8IY5 - chains B and C of the 6 polymer chains in the assembly; structure by electron microscopy, 2.80 A resolution.

== Chain B ==
Name: Guanine nucleotide-binding protein G(I)/G(S)/G(T) subunit beta-1
Source organism: Rattus rattus
Amino-acid sequence (374 residues; numbered -3 to 370; the number before each row is that of its first residue; numbers below 1 keep their minus sign (Gly-3 is residue -3)):
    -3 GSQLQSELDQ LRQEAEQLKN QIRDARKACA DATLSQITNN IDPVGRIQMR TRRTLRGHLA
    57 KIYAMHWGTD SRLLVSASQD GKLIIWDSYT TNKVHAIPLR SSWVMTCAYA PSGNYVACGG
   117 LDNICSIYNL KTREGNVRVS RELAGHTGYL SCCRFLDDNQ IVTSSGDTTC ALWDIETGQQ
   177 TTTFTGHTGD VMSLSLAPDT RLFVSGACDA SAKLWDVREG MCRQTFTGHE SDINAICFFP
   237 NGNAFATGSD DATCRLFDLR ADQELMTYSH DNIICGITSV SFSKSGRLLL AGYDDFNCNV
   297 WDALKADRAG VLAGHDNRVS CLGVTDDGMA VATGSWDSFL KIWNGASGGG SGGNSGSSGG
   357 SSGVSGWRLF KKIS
Unresolved in the structure: -3 to 4, 341-370
Disulfides: Cys103-Cys114

== Chain C ==
Name: Guanine nucleotide-binding protein G(I)/G(S)/G(O) subunit gamma-2
Source organism: Bos taurus
UniProtKB: P63212 (GBG2_BOVIN); numbering as in UniProt (aligned over 1-68)
Amino-acid sequence (68 residues; numbered 1 to 68; the number before each row is that of its first residue):
     1 MASNNTASIA QARKLVEQLK MEANIDRIKV SKAAADLMAY CEAHAKEDPL LTPVPASENP
    61 FREKKFFC
Unresolved in the structure: 1-8, 62-68
Curated features (UniProtKB/Swiss-Prot):
  - modified residue: Ala2 (N-acetylalanine), Cys68 (Cysteine methyl ester)
  - lipidation: Cys68 (S-geranylgeranyl cysteine)

== Chain B / chain C interface ==
Residue-residue contacts - 68 pairs, chain B then chain C:
  Leu7(B) - Ile9(C)
  Leu7(B) - Gln11(C)
  Leu7(B) - Ala12(C)  hydrophobic
  Ala11(B) - Val16(C)  hydrophobic
  Leu14(B) - Val16(C)  hydrophobic
  Lys15(B) - Leu19(C)
  Ile18(B) - Ala23(C)  hydrophobic
  Cys25(B) - Lys29(C)
  Ala26(B) - Lys29(C)
  Asp27(B) - Val30(C)
  Asp27(B) - Ser31(C)
  Ala28(B) - Val30(C)
  Leu30(B) - Ala34(C)  hydrophobic
  Thr34(B) - Met38(C)  hydrogen bond
  Ile37(B) - Met38(C)  hydrophobic
  Val40(B) - Leu51(C)  hydrophobic
  Ile43(B) - Leu50(C)
  Arg48(B) - Asn59(C)
  Arg48(B) - Phe61(C)
  Arg49(B) - Pro60(C)
  Arg49(B) - Phe61(C)
  Ser84(B) - Phe61(C)
  Tyr85(B) - Pro60(C)
  Tyr85(B) - Phe61(C)  hydrophobic
  Cys218(B) - Gln18(C)
  Arg219(B) - Glu22(C)
  Gln220(B) - Glu22(C)
  Thr221(B) - Glu22(C)  hydrogen bond
  Phe235(B) - Leu37(C)
  Phe235(B) - Tyr40(C)  hydrophobic
  Pro236(B) - Tyr40(C)  hydrophobic
  Asn237(B) - Asp36(C)  hydrogen bond
  Asn237(B) - Tyr40(C)
  Asn239(B) - Asp36(C)  hydrogen bond
  Ala240(B) - Leu37(C)  hydrophobic
  Leu252(B) - Leu37(C)  hydrophobic
  Asp254(B) - Ala33(C)
  Arg256(B) - Ile28(C)
  Arg256(B) - Asp36(C)
  Ala257(B) - Ile28(C)
  Ala257(B) - Val30(C)  hydrophobic
  Asp258(B) - Ile25(C)
  Asp258(B) - Arg27(C)  salt bridge
  Gln259(B) - Val30(C)
  Ser279(B) - Asp48(C)  hydrogen bond
  Lys280(B) - Glu47(C)  salt bridge
  Lys280(B) - Asp48(C)  hydrogen bond (backbone-side chain)
  Ser281(B) - Tyr40(C)
  Ser281(B) - Cys41(C)  hydrogen bond (side chain-backbone)
  Ser281(B) - His44(C)  hydrogen bond (side chain-backbone)
  Ser281(B) - Ala45(C)  hydrogen bond (side chain-backbone)
  Ser281(B) - Asp48(C)  hydrogen bond (backbone-side chain)
  Gly282(B) - Cys41(C)
  Arg283(B) - Leu51(C)
  Leu284(B) - Leu51(C)
  Leu300(B) - Met38(C)  hydrophobic
  Leu300(B) - Cys41(C)  hydrophobic
  Asp323(B) - Pro49(C)
  Gly324(B) - Pro49(C)
  Gly324(B) - Leu50(C)
  Met325(B) - Pro49(C)  hydrophobic
  Met325(B) - Val54(C)  hydrophobic
  Met325(B) - Pro60(C)
  Met325(B) - Phe61(C)  hydrophobic
  Ala326(B) - Phe61(C)  hydrophobic
  Val327(B) - Leu50(C)  hydrophobic
  Asn340(B) - Asn59(C)
  Asn340(B) - Phe61(C)
Also at the interface, not in a pair above, chain B (54 interface residues in all): Glu10, Ala21, Arg22, Met45, Leu261, Val320, Ile338, Trp339
Also at the interface, not in a pair above, chain C (33 interface residues in all): Glu58

== Overview ==
The interface between chain B and chain C involves 54 residues on one side and 33 on the other; the contacts
include 10 hydrogen bonds and 2 salt bridges. Polar pairs include Asp258(B)-Arg27(C), Lys280(B)-Glu47(C) and
Thr34(B)-Met38(C).
Chain B is Guanine nucleotide-binding protein G(I)/G(S)/G(T) subunit beta-1 (Rattus rattus) and chain C is
Guanine nucleotide-binding protein G(I)/G(S)/G(O) subunit gamma-2 (Bos taurus); the structure, ETB-Gi complex
bound to endothelin-1, was determined by electron microscopy together with 8IY6 from the same study.
